7Q2N - chains AAA and BBB; structure by X-ray diffraction, 1.70 A resolution.

# Chain AAA (and BBB)
Molecule: Beta-lactoglobulin
Source organism: Bos taurus
Notes: chain BBB of this document is another copy of the same molecule, construct and numbering; everything in this record applies to it too
UniProtKB: P02754 (LACB_BOVIN); residues 1-162 here correspond to UniProt positions 17-178 (UniProt number = residue number + 16)
Chain sequence (162 residues; row label = number of the first residue in the row):
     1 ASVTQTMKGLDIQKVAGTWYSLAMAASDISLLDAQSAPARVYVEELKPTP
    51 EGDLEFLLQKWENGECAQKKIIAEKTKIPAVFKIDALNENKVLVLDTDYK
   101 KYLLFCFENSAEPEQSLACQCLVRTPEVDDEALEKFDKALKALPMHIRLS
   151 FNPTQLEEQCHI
Not modelled in the structure: 1-3, 113 (chain BBB: 1-4, 162)
Sequence notes: engineered mutation Ala1 (Leu17 in P02754), Ser2 (Ile18 in P02754), Ala39 (Leu55 in P02754), Phe56 (Ile72 in P02754), Phe107 (Met123 in P02754)
Disulfides: Cys66-Cys160, Cys106-Cys119
Residues lining bound ligands:
  - Norpramin (DSM; 3-(10,11-dihydro-5H-dibenzo[b,f]azepin-5-yl)-N-methylpropan-1-amine), molecule 1: Ala25, Asp137, Leu140, Leu143, Pro144, Met145, His146, Ile147, Arg148
  - Norpramin (DSM), molecule 2: Leu31, Pro38, Ala39, Val41, Leu58, Ile84, Asn90, Phe107, Glu108, Asn109, Ser116, Leu117, Ala118
  - Norpramin (DSM), molecule 3: Val41, Leu58, Gln59, Lys60, Glu62, Ala67, Gln68, Lys69, Ile71
Reported in the primary citation:
  - binding site for Norpramin: Lys60, Glu62, Lys69, Leu87, Asn90, Phe107, Asn109, Leu133, Leu140, Leu143, Met145, His146, Arg148
  - conformationally variable residues (side-chain flip): Phe107, Asp137, Arg148

# Chain AAA / chain BBB interface
Residue-residue contacts (17):
  Ile29(AAA) - Ser150(BBB)
  Ile29(AAA) - Phe151(BBB)  hydrophobic
  Asp33(AAA) - Asp33(BBB)
  Asp33(AAA) - Arg40(BBB)  salt bridge
  Ala34(AAA) - Asp33(BBB)
  His146(AAA) - Leu149(BBB)
  His146(AAA) - Ser150(BBB)  hydrogen bond (backbone-backbone)
  Ile147(AAA) - Arg148(BBB)
  Ile147(AAA) - Leu149(BBB)  hydrophobic
  Arg148(AAA) - Ile147(BBB)
  Arg148(AAA) - Arg148(BBB)  hydrogen bond (backbone-backbone)
  Leu149(AAA) - His146(BBB)
  Leu149(AAA) - Ile147(BBB)  hydrophobic
  Ser150(AAA) - Ile29(BBB)
  Ser150(AAA) - Met145(BBB)
  Ser150(AAA) - His146(BBB)  hydrogen bond (backbone-backbone)
  Phe151(AAA) - Ile29(BBB)  hydrophobic
Interface residues without a listed pair, chain AAA (11 interface residues in all): Arg40, Met145
Interface residues without a listed pair, chain BBB (11 interface residues in all): Ala34

# Summary
Chain AAA and chain BBB each contribute 11 residues to their interface, with 3 hydrogen bonds and 1 salt
bridge. Among the polar pairs are Asp33(AAA)-Arg40(BBB), His146(AAA)-Ser150(BBB) and Arg148(AAA)-Arg148(BBB).
The paper reports a binding site for Norpramin at Lys60(AAA), Glu62(AAA) and Lys69(AAA) among others;
conformational variability at Phe107(AAA), Asp137(AAA) and Arg148(AAA).
Both chains are Beta-lactoglobulin (Bos taurus). Entry 7Q2N (Beta-lactoglobulin mutant FAF (I56F/L39A/M107F)
in complex with desipramine (FAF-DSM)) was determined by X-ray diffraction, deposited together with 7Q17,
7Q18, 7Q19, 7Q2O and 7Q2P.
